6ZHU - chains B and A; structure by X-ray diffraction, 3.18 A resolution.

# Chain B
Protein: Ubiquitin-conjugating enzyme E2-34 kDa
From: Saccharomyces cerevisiae (strain ATCC 204508 / S288c)
Notes: EC 2.3.2.23
UniProt: P14682 (UBC3_YEAST); residues 1-295 here = UniProt positions 1-295
Chain sequence (295 residues; each row starts with the number of its first residue):
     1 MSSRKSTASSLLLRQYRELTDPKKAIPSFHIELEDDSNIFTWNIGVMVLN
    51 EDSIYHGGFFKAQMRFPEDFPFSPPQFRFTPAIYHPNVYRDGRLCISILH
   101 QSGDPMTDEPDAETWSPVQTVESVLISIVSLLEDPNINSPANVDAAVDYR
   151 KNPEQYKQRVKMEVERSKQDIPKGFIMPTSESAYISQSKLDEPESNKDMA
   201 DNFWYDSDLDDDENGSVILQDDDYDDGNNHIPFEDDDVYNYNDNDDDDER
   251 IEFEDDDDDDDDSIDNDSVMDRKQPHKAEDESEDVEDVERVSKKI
Disordered / not traced: 1, 179-295
UniProt features mapped onto this chain:
  - active site: Cys-95 (Glycyl thioester intermediate)
  - modified residue (Phosphoserine): Ser-186, Ser-282, Ser-292

# Chain A
Protein: Ubiquitin-activating enzyme E1 1
From: Saccharomyces cerevisiae
Notes: EC 6.2.1.45
UniProt: P22515 (UBA1_YEAST); numbering as in UniProt (aligned over 1-1024)
Chain sequence (1024 residues; row label = number of the first residue in the row):
     1 MSSNNSGLSAAGEIDESLYSRQLYVLGKEAMLKMQTSNVLILGLKGLGVE
    51 IAKNVVLAGVKSMTVFDPEPVQLADLSTQFFLTEKDIGQKRGDVTRAKLA
   101 ELNAYVPVNVLDSLDDVTQLSQFQVVVATDTVSLEDKVKINEFCHSSGIR
   151 FISSETRGLFGNTFVDLGDEFTVLDPTGEEPRTGMVSDIEPDGTVTMLDD
   201 NRHGLEDGNFVRFSEVEGLDKLNDGTLFKVEVLGPFAFRIGSVKEYGEYK
   251 KGGIFTEVKVPRKISFKSLKQQLSNPEFVFSDFAKFDRAAQLHLGFQALH
   301 QFAVRHNGELPRTMNDEDANELIKLVTDLSVQQPEVLGEGVDVNEDLIKE
   351 LSYQARGDIPGVVAFFGGLVAQEVLKACSGKFTPLKQFMYFDSLESLPDP
   401 KNFPRNEKTTQPVNSRYDNQIAVFGLDFQKKIANSKVFLVGSGAIGCEML
   451 KNWALLGLGSGSDGYIVVTDNDSIEKSNLNRQFLFRPKDVGKNKSEVAAE
   501 AVCAMNPDLKGKINAKIDKVGPETEEIFNDSFWESLDFVTNALDNVDART
   551 YVDRRCVFYRKPLLESGTLGTKGNTQVIIPRLTESYSSSRDPPEKSIPLC
   601 TLRSFPNKIDHTIAWAKSLFQGYFTDSAENVNMYLTQPNFVEQTLKQSGD
   651 VKGVLESISDSLSSKPHNFEDCIKWARLEFEKKFNHDIKQLLFNFPKDAK
   701 TSNGEPFWSGAKRAPTPLEFDIYNNDHFHFVVAGASLRAYNYGIKSDDSN
   751 SKPNVDEYKSVIDHMIIPEFTPNANLKIQVNDDDPDPNANAANGSDEIDQ
   801 LVSSLPDPSTLAGFKLEPVDFEKDDDTNHHIEFITACSNCRAQNYFIETA
   851 DRQKTKFIAGRIIPAIATTTSLVTGLVNLELYKLIDNKTDIEQYKNGFVN
   901 LALPFFGFSEPIASPKGEYNNKKYDKIWDRFDIKGDIKLSDLIEHFEKDE
   951 GLEITMLSYGVSLLYASFFPPKKLKERLNLPITQLVKLVTKKDIPAHVST
  1001 MILEICADDKEGEDVEVPFITIHL
Disordered / not traced: 1-9, 774-793
Bound ions: Mg2+: Asp-544 (together with ATP)
Ligand contacts: ATP (adenosine-5'-triphosphate): Arg-21, Val-440, Gly-441, Ser-442, Gly-443, Ala-444, Thr-469, Asp-470, Asn-471, Asp-472, Ser-477, Asn-478, Arg-481, Gln-482, Lys-494, Asp-518, Lys-519, Val-520, Ala-542, Leu-543, Asp-544, Asn-545, Ala-548

# How chain B and chain A interact
Cross-chain cystine bridges: Cys-95(B)/Cys-600(A)
Pairs across the interface - 73 pairs, chain B then chain A:
  Lys-5(B) with Glu-584(A), salt bridge; Pro-915(A)
  Ser-6(B) with Glu-1016(A)
  Thr-7(B) with Glu-1004(A)
  Ser-9(B) with Gly-960(A)
  Leu-13(B) with Met-956(A); Ser-958(A); Leu-963(A), hydrophobic
  Arg-14(B) with Cys-1006(A); Asp-1014(A), salt bridge; Val-1015(A); Glu-1016(A)
  Tyr-16(B) with Phe-968(A), hydrophobic
  Arg-17(B) with Thr-955(A); Met-956(A); Phe-968(A); Asp-1014(A), salt bridge
  Asp-36(B) with Leu-963(A); Lys-973(A), salt bridge
  Ser-37(B) with Val-961(A); Ser-962(A), hydrogen bond; Leu-963(A), hydrogen bond (backbone-backbone); Val-989(A)
  Asn-38(B) with Val-961(A)
  Ile-39(B) with Val-961(A), hydrogen bond (backbone-backbone)
  Phe-40(B) with Val-961(A), hydrophobic
  Asp-69(B) with Arg-590(A); Pro-593(A)
  Phe-72(B) with Arg-590(A); Asp-591(A); Pro-592(A), hydrophobic; Pro-593(A)
  Tyr-89(B) with Leu-599(A); Cys-600(A); Arg-603(A)
  Arg-90(B) with Asp-650(A), salt bridge
  Asp-91(B) with Arg-603(A), salt bridge; Asp-650(A)
  Arg-93(B) with Leu-599(A)
  Leu-94(B) with Leu-599(A)
  Cys-95(B) with Cys-600(A), disulfide
  His-100(B) with Ser-596(A); Ile-597(A); Pro-598(A); Leu-599(A)
  Gln-101(B) with Lys-595(A)
  Ser-102(B) with Arg-202(A); Lys-595(A), hydrogen bond (backbone-side chain)
  Gly-103(B) with Arg-202(A), hydrogen bond (backbone-side chain); Lys-595(A)
  Asp-104(B) with Arg-182(A), salt bridge
  Pro-105(B) with Arg-202(A)
  Pro-110(B) with Phe-236(A), hydrophobic
  Asp-111(B) with Asp-200(A)
  Ile-137(B) with Ser-702(A)
  Asn-138(B) with Ser-702(A); Lys-712(A), hydrogen bond (backbone-side chain)
  Ser-139(B) with Cys-600(A), hydrogen bond (backbone-side chain)
  Pro-140(B) with Cys-600(A), hydrogen bond (backbone-side chain); Phe-605(A); Phe-695(A), hydrophobic; Phe-707(A), hydrophobic
  Ala-141(B) with Phe-695(A)
  Asn-142(B) with Ser-604(A); Leu-691(A); Asn-694(A), hydrogen bond; Phe-695(A)
  Ala-146(B) with Phe-695(A), hydrophobic
  Val-147(B) with Asn-694(A)
  Arg-150(B) with Asn-694(A), hydrogen bond (side chain-backbone); Phe-695(A); Ala-699(A); Thr-701(A)
Other interface residues (no listed pair), chain B (41 interface residues in all): Leu-33, Ser-73, Met-106
Other interface residues (no listed pair), chain A (46 interface residues in all): Ser-588, Pro-696, Thr-990

# Overview
Chain B and chain A form an interface of 41 and 46 residues respectively, with 1 disulfide bond, 10 hydrogen
bonds and 7 salt bridges. Among the polar pairs are Lys-5(B)/Glu-584(A), Arg-14(B)/Asp-1014(A) and
Arg-17(B)/Asp-1014(A). Bound to chain A: ATP.
Chain B is Ubiquitin-conjugating enzyme E2-34 kDa (Saccharomyces cerevisiae (strain ATCC 204508 / S288c)) and
chain A is Ubiquitin-activating enzyme E1 1 (Saccharomyces cerevisiae); the structure, Yeast Uba1 in complex
with Ubc3 and ATP, was determined by X-ray diffraction.
